Entry 5NE2 (X-ray diffraction, 1.19 A resolution); this record covers chain A.

Chain A:
Protein: Beta-lactamase
From: Stenotrophomonas maltophilia
Notes: EC 3.5.2.6
Reference sequence: Q9RBQ1 (Q9RBQ1_STEMA); the author numbering skips numbers that UniProt does not, so the offset changes along the chain: 14-57 = UniProt 28-71; 59-238 = UniProt 72-251; 240-291 = UniProt 252-303
Chain sequence (278 residues; numbered 12 to 291; 2 numbers in that range are skipped by the numbering (no residue carries them; nothing is unmodelled there); the number before each row is that of its first residue):
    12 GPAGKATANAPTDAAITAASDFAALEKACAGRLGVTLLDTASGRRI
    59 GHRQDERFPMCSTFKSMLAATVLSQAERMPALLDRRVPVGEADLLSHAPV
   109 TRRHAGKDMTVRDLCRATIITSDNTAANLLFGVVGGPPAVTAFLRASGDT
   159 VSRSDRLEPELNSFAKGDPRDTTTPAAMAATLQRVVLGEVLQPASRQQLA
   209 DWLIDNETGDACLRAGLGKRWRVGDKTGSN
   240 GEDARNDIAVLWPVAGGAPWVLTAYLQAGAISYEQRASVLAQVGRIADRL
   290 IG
Not modelled in the structure: 12-19
Construct notes: expression tag (12-13)
Small-molecule neighbours: D-glutamic acid (DGL): Cys69, Ser70, His105, Ser130, Asn132, Asn170, Lys234, Thr235, Gly236, Ser237
From the paper describing this entry:
  - catalytic residues: Ser70, Lys73, Glu166, Asn170
  - binding site for D-glutamic acid: Ser70, Ser130, Ser237

Summary:
Ligands of chain A: D-glutamic acid. The paper reports catalytic residues Ser70, Lys73 and Glu166 among
others; a binding site for D-glutamic acid at Ser70, Ser130 and Ser237.
Chain A is Beta-lactamase (Stenotrophomonas maltophilia); the structure, L2 class A serine-beta-lactamase, was
determined by X-ray diffraction (same publication as 5NE1 and 5NE3).
